7RJP - chains A and B; structure by X-ray diffraction, 1.25 A resolution.

[Chain A]
Name: Bromodomain-containing protein 4
Source organism: Homo sapiens
UniProt: O60885 (BRD4_HUMAN); numbering as in UniProt (aligned over 44-168)
Sequence (127 residues; numbered 42 to 168; the number before each row is that of its first residue):
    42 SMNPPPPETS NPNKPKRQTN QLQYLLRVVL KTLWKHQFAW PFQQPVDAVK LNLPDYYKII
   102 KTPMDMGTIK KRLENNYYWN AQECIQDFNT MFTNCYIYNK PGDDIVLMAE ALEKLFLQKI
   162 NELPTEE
Construct notes: expression tag (42-43)
Bound ions: Na+ site 1 near Leu63 (its only coordinating residue here); Na+ site 2: Arg68, Thr134; Na+ site 3: Tyr97, Met105; Na+ site 4 near Tyr98 (its only coordinating residue here); Na+ site 5: Asn117, Tyr119; Na+ site 6: Pro142, Asp144
Curated features (UniProtKB/Swiss-Prot):
  - site: Asn140 (Acetylated histone binding)
  - cross-link: Lys99 (Glycyl lysine isopeptide (Lys-Gly) (interchain with G-Cter in SUMO2))
  - natural variant: Asp145 (D145G: Found in a patient with a neurodevelopmental syndrome; uncertain significance)
  - mutagenesis: Asn140 (N140A: Abolishes binding to acetylated histones)

[Chain B]
Name: Serine hydroxymethyltransferase, cytosolic
Notes: EC 2.1.2.1
UniProt: P34896 (GLYC_HUMAN); residues 270-275 here = UniProt positions 270-275
Sequence (6 residues; each row starts with the number of its first residue):
   270 RKGVKS
Modified positions: Lys271 (N(6)-acetyllysine; ALY); Lys274 (N(6)-acetyllysine; ALY)

[How chain A and chain B interact]
Contacting residue pairs (19):
  Trp81(A) with Lys274(B)
  Pro82(A) with Lys271(B); Lys274(B)
  Val87(A) with Lys271(B)
  Leu92(A) with Lys274(B)
  Leu94(A) with Arg270(B); Lys271(B)
  Asp96(A) with Arg270(B), salt bridge
  Tyr97(A) with Lys271(B)
  Ile100(A) with Arg270(B)
  Tyr139(A) with Arg270(B), hydrogen bond (backbone-side chain)
  Asn140(A) with Lys271(B)
  Asp144(A) with Arg270(B), hydrogen bond (side chain-backbone)
  Asp145(A) with Val273(B); Lys274(B), hydrogen bond (side chain-backbone); Ser275(B), hydrogen bond (side chain-backbone)
  Ile146(A) with Lys271(B); Lys274(B)
  Met149(A) with Lys274(B)
Interface residues without a listed pair, chain A (17 interface residues in all): Phe83, Cys136, Ile138
Interface residues without a listed pair, chain B (6 interface residues in all): Gly272

[In short]
17 residues of chain A face 6 of chain B across their interface, with 4 hydrogen bonds and 1 salt bridge.
Polar pairs include Asp96(A)-Arg270(B), Tyr139(A)-Arg270(B) and Asp144(A)-Arg270(B). Arg68(A) and Thr134(A)
coordinate Na+ site 2. Curated annotation (UniProt) lists one mutagenesis site on chain A.
Chain A is Bromodomain-containing protein 4 (Homo sapiens) and chain B is Serine hydroxymethyltransferase,
cytosolic; the structure, Crystal structure of human Bromodomain containing protein 4 (BRD4) in complex with
SHMT, was determined by X-ray diffraction.
